PDB entry 7MBZ | electron microscopy, 6.40 A resolution (low resolution: residue-level contacts below are approximate; hydrogen-bond / salt-bridge calls are withheld) | chains A and E of the 5 polymer chains in the assembly

[Chain A]
Protein: ABC transporter, permease protein
From: Neisseria meningitidis serogroup B (strain MC58)
UniProt: Q9JXP3 (Q9JXP3_NEIMB); residues 1-228 here = UniProt positions 1-228
Amino-acid sequence (228 residues; row label = number of the first residue in the row):
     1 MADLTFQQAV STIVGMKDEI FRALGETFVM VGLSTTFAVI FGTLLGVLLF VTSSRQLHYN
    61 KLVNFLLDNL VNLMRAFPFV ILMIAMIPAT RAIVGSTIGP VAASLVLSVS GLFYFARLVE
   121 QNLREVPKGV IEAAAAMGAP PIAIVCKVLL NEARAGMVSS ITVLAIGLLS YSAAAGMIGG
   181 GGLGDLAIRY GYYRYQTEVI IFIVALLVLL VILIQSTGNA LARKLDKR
Disordered / not traced: 1-4, 227-228

[Chain E]
Protein: Lipoprotein
From: Neisseria meningitidis serogroup B (strain MC58)
UniProt: Q7DD63 (Q7DD63_NEIMB); numbering as in UniProt (aligned over 1-287)
Amino-acid sequence (300 residues; each row starts with the number of its first residue):
     1 MKTFFKTLSA AALALILAAC GGQKDSAPAA SASAAADNGA AKKEIVFGTT VGDFGDMVKE
    61 QIQAELEKKG YTVKLVEFTD YVRPNLALAE GELDINVFQH KPYLDDFKKE HNLDITEVFQ
   121 VPTAPLGLYP GKLKSLEEVK DGSTVSAPND PSNFARVLVM LDELGWIKLK DGINPLTASK
   181 ADIAENLKNI KIVELEAAQL PRSRADVDFA VVNGNYAISS GMKLTEALFQ EPSFAYVNWS
   241 AVKTADKDSQ WLKDVTEAYN SDAFKAYAHK RFEGYKSPAA WNEGAAKKLE HHHHHHHHHH
Disordered / not traced: 1-43, 285-300
Differences from the reference sequence: expression tag (288-300)
What the authors report for this chain:
  - post-translational modification sites: Cys20

[How chain A and chain E interact]
Residue-residue contacts - 17 pairs, chain A then chain E:
  Ile84(A) - Arg202(E)
  Ile87(A) - Arg202(E)
  Arg91(A) - Arg202(E)
  Arg91(A) - Ala205(E)
  Arg91(A) - Asp206(E)
  Ser96(A) - Asp206(E)
  Thr97(A) - Asp206(E)
  Met177(A) - Glu196(E)
  Ile178(A) - Gln199(E)
  Ile188(A) - Asn149(E)
  Tyr192(A) - Asp80(E)
  Tyr192(A) - Tyr81(E)
  Tyr192(A) - Val82(E)
  Tyr193(A) - Tyr81(E)
  Tyr193(A) - Tyr103(E)
  Tyr193(A) - Asp150(E)
  Tyr193(A) - Pro151(E)
Other interface residues (no listed pair), chain A (13 interface residues in all): Ile98, Arg189, Arg194
Other interface residues (no listed pair), chain E (15 interface residues in all): Thr79, Glu194, Leu195

[Summary]
13 residues of chain A face 15 of chain E across their interface. From the paper: a modification site at
Cys20(E).
Here chain A is ABC transporter, permease protein and chain E is Lipoprotein, both from Neisseria meningitidis
serogroup B (strain MC58). Entry 7MBZ (Outward facing conformation of the MetNI methionine ABC transporter in
complex with lipo-MetQ) was determined by electron microscopy (same publication as 7MC0).
